3G9I - chains A and C of the 4 polymer chains in the assembly; structure by X-ray diffraction, 1.85 A resolution.

# Chain A
Molecule: Glucocorticoid receptor
Source organism: Rattus norvegicus
UniProtKB: P06536 (GCR_RAT); numbering as in UniProt (aligned over 440-525)
Chain sequence (90 residues; row label = number of the first residue in the row):
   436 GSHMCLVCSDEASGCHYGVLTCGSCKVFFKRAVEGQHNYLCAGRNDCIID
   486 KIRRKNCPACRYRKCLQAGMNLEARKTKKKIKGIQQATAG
Disordered / not traced: 436, 516-525
Sequence notes: expression tag (436-439)
Bound ions: Zn2+ site 1: Cys-440, Cys-443, Cys-457, Cys-460; Zn2+ site 2: Cys-476, Cys-482, Cys-492, Cys-495
Reported in the primary citation:
  - mutagenesis - R510A, K514A: decreased binding to DNA
  - mutagenesis - K514A: unchanged signaling
  - mutagenesis - H472A, R510A: increased signaling
  - mutagenesis - H472R: decreased signaling
  - mutagenesis - G470A, N473A: decreased signaling in response to Pal
  - mutagenesis - G470A: decreased signaling in response to Tat

# Chain C
Molecule: 16-nt DNA strand
Sequence (16 nucleotides; each row starts with the number of its first residue):
     1 AAGAACATTTTGTTCT

# How chain A and chain C interact
Residue-residue contacts (11):
  Cys-450(A) with DA1(C), sugar contact; DA2(C), phosphate contact
  His-451(A) with DA2(C), phosphate contact
  Tyr-452(A) with DA2(C), hydrogen bond to the phosphate; DG3(C), hydrogen bond to the phosphate
  Lys-461(A) with DG3(C), hydrogen bond to the base
  Lys-465(A) with DG3(C), phosphate contact
  Lys-490(A) with DT9(C), hydrogen bond to the phosphate; DT10(C), salt bridge to the phosphate
  Arg-510(A) with DA1(C), hydrogen bond to the sugar; DA2(C), sugar contact
Also at the interface, not in a pair above, chain A (9 interface residues in all): Arg-466, Leu-507
Also at the interface, not in a pair above, chain C (8 interface residues in all): DA4, DA5, DC6

# Overview
9 residues of chain A and 8 residues of chain C are in contact, with 5 hydrogen bonds and 1 salt bridge. Polar
contacts include Lys-461(A)/DG3(C), Arg-510(A)/DA1(C) and Tyr-452(A)/DA2(C). From the paper: R510A and K514A
of chain A reduce binding to DNA; H472A and R510A of chain A increase signaling; 6 substitutions were tested
in all.
Here chain A is Glucocorticoid receptor (Rattus norvegicus) and chain C is a 16-nt DNA strand. Entry 3G9I (GR
DNA Binding domain: Pal complex-35) was determined by X-ray diffraction (same publication as 3FYL, 3G6P, 3G6Q,
3G6R, 3G6T, 3G6U and 8 further entries).
